1WA2 - chain X; structure by X-ray diffraction, 1.72 A resolution.

[Chain X]
Protein: Dissimilatory copper-containing nitrite reductase,
Source organism: Alcaligenes xylosoxidans
Reference sequence: O68601 (O68601); residues 1-336 here correspond to UniProt positions 25-360 (UniProt number = residue number + 24)
Sequence (336 residues; numbered 1 to 336; the number before each row is that of its first residue):
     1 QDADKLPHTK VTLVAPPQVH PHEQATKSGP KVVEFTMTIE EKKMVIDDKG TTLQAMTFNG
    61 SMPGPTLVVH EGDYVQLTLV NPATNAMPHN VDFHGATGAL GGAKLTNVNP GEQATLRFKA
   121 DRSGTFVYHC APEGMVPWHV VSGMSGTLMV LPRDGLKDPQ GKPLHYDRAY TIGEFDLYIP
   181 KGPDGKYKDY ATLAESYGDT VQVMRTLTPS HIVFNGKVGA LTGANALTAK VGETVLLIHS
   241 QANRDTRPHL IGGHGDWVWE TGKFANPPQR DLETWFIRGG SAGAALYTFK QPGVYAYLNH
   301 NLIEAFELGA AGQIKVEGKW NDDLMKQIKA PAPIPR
Disordered / not traced: 1, 336
Construct notes: engineered mutation Gln313 (His337 in O68601)
Bound ions: Zn2+ site 1: His70, Asp73; Cu ion site 1: His89, Cys130, His139, Met144; Cu ion site 2: His94, His129, His300 (together with nitrite ion); Zn2+ site 2: His165, Asp167, Glu195
Ligand contacts: nitrite ion (NO2): Asp92, His94, His129, His249, Ile251, Leu298, His300, Leu302

[In short]
Bound to chain X: nitrite ion. His70 and Asp73 coordinate Zn2+ site 1. His89, Cys130, His139 and Met144 form
the Cu ion site 1.
Chain X is Dissimilatory copper-containing nitrite reductase, (Alcaligenes xylosoxidans); the structure,
Crystal Structure Of H313Q Mutant Of Alcaligenes Xylosoxidans Nitrite Reductase with nitrite bound, was
determined by X-ray diffraction together with 1WA0 and 1WA1 from the same study.
